4Y77 - chains E and F of the 34 polymer chains in the assembly; structure by X-ray diffraction, 2.50 A resolution.

[Chain E]
Molecule: Proteasome subunit alpha type-6
Organism: Saccharomyces cerevisiae (strain ATCC 204508 / S288c)
Notes: EC 3.4.25.1
UniProtKB: P40302 (PSA6_YEAST); residues 0-233 here correspond to UniProt positions 1-234 (UniProt number = residue number + 1)
Chain sequence (234 residues; each row starts with the number of its first residue; numbering starts at 0):
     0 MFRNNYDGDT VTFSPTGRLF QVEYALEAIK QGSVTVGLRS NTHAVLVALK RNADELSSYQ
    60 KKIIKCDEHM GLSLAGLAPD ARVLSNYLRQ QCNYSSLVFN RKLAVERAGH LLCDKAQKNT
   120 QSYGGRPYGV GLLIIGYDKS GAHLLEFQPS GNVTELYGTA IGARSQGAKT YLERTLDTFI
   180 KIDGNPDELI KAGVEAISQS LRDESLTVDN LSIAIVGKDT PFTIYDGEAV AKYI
Not modelled in the structure: 0-2
Curated features (UniProtKB/Swiss-Prot):
  - modified residue: Ser13 (Phosphoserine)
  - cross-link: Lys190 (Glycyl lysine isopeptide (Lys-Gly) (interchain with G-Cter in ubiquitin))

[Chain F]
Molecule: Probable proteasome subunit alpha type-7
Organism: Saccharomyces cerevisiae (strain ATCC 204508 / S288c)
Notes: EC 3.4.25.1
UniProtKB: P21242 (PSA7_YEAST); residues -3 to 284 here correspond to UniProt positions 1-288 (UniProt number = residue number + 4)
Chain sequence (288 residues; numbered -3 to 284; the number before each row is that of its first residue; numbers below 1 keep their minus sign (Met-3 is residue -3)):
    -3 MTSIGTGYDL SNSVFSPDGR NFQVEYAVKA VENGTTSIGI KCNDGVVFAV EKLITSKLLV
    57 PQKNVKIQVV DRHIGCVYSG LIPDGRHLVN RGREEAASFK KLYKTPIPIP AFADRLGQYV
   117 QAHTLYNSVR PFGVSTIFGG VDKNGAHLYM LEPSGSYWGY KGAATGKGRQ SAKAELEKLV
   177 DHHPEGLSAR EAVKQAAKII YLAHEDNKEK DFELEISWCS LSETNGLHKF VKGDLLQEAI
   237 DFAQKEINGD DDEDEDDSDN VMSSDDENAP VATNANATTD QEGDIHLE
Not modelled in the structure: -3 to 1, 245-284
Curated features (UniProtKB/Swiss-Prot):
  - modified residue: Thr-2 (N-acetylthreonine)

[Chain E / chain F interface]
Pairs across the interface (63):
  Asn4(E) with Leu6(F)
  Tyr5(E) with Asp5(F), hydrogen bond; Leu6(F), hydrophobic
  Thr9(E) with Arg126(F)
  Val10(E) with Gln19(F); Asn123(F); Ser124(F); Val125(F); Arg126(F)
  Thr11(E) with Leu6(F); Gln19(F)
  Phe12(E) with Gln19(F), hydrogen bond (backbone-side chain); Tyr22(F); Ala23(F), hydrophobic; Arg126(F); Pro127(F)
  Ser13(E) with Tyr22(F)
  Pro14(E) with Tyr22(F), hydrophobic; Lys25(F)
  Thr15(E) with Lys25(F)
  Gly16(E) with Tyr22(F); Lys25(F); Ala26(F)
  Leu18(E) with Leu77(F), hydrophobic; Arg126(F)
  His109(E) with Arg82(F)
  Cys112(E) with Arg82(F)
  Asp113(E) with Arg82(F), salt bridge; Asn86(F)
  Gln116(E) with Pro79(F); Asp80(F); His83(F), hydrogen bond
  Thr119(E) with Arg126(F), hydrogen bond (backbone-side chain)
  Gln120(E) with His119(F); Val125(F); Arg126(F), hydrogen bond (backbone-backbone); Pro127(F); Phe128(F)
  Ser121(E) with Ser124(F)
  Tyr122(E) with Ser124(F), hydrogen bond (backbone-backbone)
  Ser149(E) with Pro79(F)
  Gly150(E) with Pro79(F)
  Asn151(E) with Ile78(F); Pro79(F)
  Thr153(E) with Leu55(F); Asn60(F)
  Glu154(E) with Leu55(F); Val56(F); Lys59(F); Asn60(F), hydrogen bond (backbone-side chain)
  Leu155(E) with Leu54(F); Leu55(F), hydrophobic; Val56(F)
  Tyr156(E) with Leu54(F), hydrogen bond (backbone-backbone); Leu55(F); Val56(F); Pro57(F)
  Gly157(E) with Leu54(F)
  Lys168(E) with Leu54(F)
  Leu171(E) with Leu54(F)
  Glu172(E) with Ser52(F), hydrogen bond; Lys53(F), hydrogen bond (side chain-backbone)
  Leu175(E) with Lys53(F)
Interface residues without a listed pair, chain E (37 interface residues in all): Arg38, Glu105, Ser139, His142, Val152, Phe178
Interface residues without a listed pair, chain F (30 interface residues in all): Gly129

[In short]
37 residues of chain E face 30 of chain F across their interface; the contacts include 10 hydrogen bonds and 1
salt bridge. Polar contacts include Asp113(E)-Arg82(F), Tyr5(E)-Asp5(F) and Phe12(E)-Gln19(F).
Chain E is Proteasome subunit alpha type-6 and chain F is Probable proteasome subunit alpha type-7, both from
Saccharomyces cerevisiae (strain ATCC 204508 / S288c); the structure, Yeast 20S proteasome in complex with
Ac-LAF-ep, was determined by X-ray diffraction, deposited together with 4Y69, 4Y6A, 4Y6V, 4Y6Z, 4Y70, 4Y74 and
34 further entries.
